3GLI - chains B and O of the 8 polymer chains in the assembly; structure by X-ray diffraction, 3.50 A resolution.

== Chain B ==
Protein: DNA polymerase III subunit tau
From: Escherichia coli
Notes: EC 2.7.7.7
UniProt: P06710 (DPO3X_ECOLI); residues 1-373 here = UniProt positions 1-373
Sequence (395 residues; numbered -21 to 373; the number before each row is that of its first residue; numbers below 1 keep their minus sign (Met-21 is residue -21)):
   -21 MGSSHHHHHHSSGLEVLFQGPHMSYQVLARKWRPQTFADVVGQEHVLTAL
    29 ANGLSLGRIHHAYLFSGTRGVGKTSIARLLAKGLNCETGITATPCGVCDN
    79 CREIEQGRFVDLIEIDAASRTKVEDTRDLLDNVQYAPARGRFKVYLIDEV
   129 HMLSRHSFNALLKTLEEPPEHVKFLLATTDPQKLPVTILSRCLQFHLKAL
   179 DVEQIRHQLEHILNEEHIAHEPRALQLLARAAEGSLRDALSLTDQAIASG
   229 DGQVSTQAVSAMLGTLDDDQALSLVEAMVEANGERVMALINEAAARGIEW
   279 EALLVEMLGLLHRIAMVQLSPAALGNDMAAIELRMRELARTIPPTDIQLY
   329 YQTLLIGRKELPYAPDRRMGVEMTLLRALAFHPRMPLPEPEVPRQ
Disordered / not traced: -21 to 4, 364-373
Sequence notes: expression tag (-21 to 0)
Bound ions: Mg2+: Thr52, Asp126, Glu127 (together with ADP); Zn2+: Cys64, Cys73, Cys76, Cys79
Ligand contacts: ADP / beryllium trifluoride: Ala7, Arg8, Trp10, Arg11, Pro12, Asp17, Val18, Val19, Gln21, Arg47, Gly48, Val49, Gly50, Lys51, Thr52, Ser53, Glu127, Thr157, Gln186, Leu214, Arg215, Leu218
UniProt features mapped onto this chain:
  - binding site (ATP): Gly45 to Thr52
  - binding site (Zn(2+)): Cys64, Cys73, Cys76, Cys79
From the paper describing this entry:
  - mutagenesis - T157A: abolished catalytic activity on ATP (citing earlier work)

== Chain O ==
Protein: DNA polymerase III subunit psi
Notes: EC 2.7.7.7
UniProt: P28632 (HOLD_ECOLI); residues 2-28 here = UniProt positions 2-28
Sequence (27 residues; each row starts with the number of its first residue):
     2 TSRRDWQLQQLGITQWSLRRPGALQGE

== Interface between chain B and chain O ==
Contacting residue pairs (22):
  Ala259(B) - Ala24(O)
  Asp324(B) - Arg20(O)  salt bridge
  Asp324(B) - Arg21(O)  salt bridge
  Leu327(B) - Arg20(O)
  Tyr328(B) - Arg21(O)  hydrogen bond
  Thr331(B) - Trp17(O)
  Arg355(B) - Trp17(O)
  Leu357(B) - Arg21(O)
  Ala358(B) - Leu19(O)
  Ala358(B) - Arg20(O)  hydrogen bond (backbone-backbone)
  Ala358(B) - Arg21(O)  hydrogen bond (backbone-backbone)
  Phe359(B) - Ser18(O)
  Phe359(B) - Arg20(O)
  His360(B) - Trp17(O)
  His360(B) - Ser18(O)  hydrogen bond (backbone-backbone)
  His360(B) - Leu19(O)
  His360(B) - Arg20(O)
  Pro361(B) - Gln16(O)
  Pro361(B) - Trp17(O)  hydrophobic
  Arg362(B) - Gln16(O)  hydrogen bond
  Arg362(B) - Ser18(O)
  Met363(B) - Gln10(O)
Interface residues without a listed pair, chain B (16 interface residues in all): Val257, Ile334, Ala356
Interface residues without a listed pair, chain O (10 interface residues in all): Thr2, Leu25
Interface features reported in the paper:
  - specific contacts: Arg355(B)-Trp17(O), Pro361(B)-Trp17(O)
  - interface residues, chain O: Ile14(O), Arg20(O), Leu25(O)
  - hot spots on chain O (mutagenesis) - W17S (55-fold): decreased binding to DNA polymerase III subunit tau (chain B)

== Overview ==
16 residues of chain B and 10 residues of chain O are in contact; the contacts include 5 hydrogen bonds and 2
salt bridges. Polar pairs include Asp324(B)-Arg20(O), Asp324(B)-Arg21(O) and Tyr328(B)-Arg21(O). The authors
report contacts between Arg355(B) and Trp17(O) and Pro361(B) and Trp17(O). The paper reports that T157A of
chain B abolishes catalytic activity on ATP; interface residues Ile14(O), Arg20(O) and Leu25(O).
Chain B is DNA polymerase III subunit tau (Escherichia coli) and chain O is DNA polymerase III subunit psi;
the structure, Crystal Structure of the E. coli clamp loader bound to Primer-Template DNA and Psi Peptide, was
determined by X-ray diffraction (same publication as 3GLF, 3GLG and 3GLH).
